PDB entry 3EJZ | X-ray diffraction, 2.90 A resolution | chains A and B of the 6 polymer chains in the assembly

[Chain A (and B)]
Molecule: H(+)/Cl(-) exchange transporter clcA
Organism: Escherichia coli
Notes: chain B of this document is another copy of the same molecule, construct and numbering; everything in this record applies to it too
Reference sequence: P37019 (CLCA_ECOLI); residue numbers follow UniProt; this construct covers 1-473
Amino-acid sequence (473 residues; numbered 1 to 473; the number before each row is that of its first residue):
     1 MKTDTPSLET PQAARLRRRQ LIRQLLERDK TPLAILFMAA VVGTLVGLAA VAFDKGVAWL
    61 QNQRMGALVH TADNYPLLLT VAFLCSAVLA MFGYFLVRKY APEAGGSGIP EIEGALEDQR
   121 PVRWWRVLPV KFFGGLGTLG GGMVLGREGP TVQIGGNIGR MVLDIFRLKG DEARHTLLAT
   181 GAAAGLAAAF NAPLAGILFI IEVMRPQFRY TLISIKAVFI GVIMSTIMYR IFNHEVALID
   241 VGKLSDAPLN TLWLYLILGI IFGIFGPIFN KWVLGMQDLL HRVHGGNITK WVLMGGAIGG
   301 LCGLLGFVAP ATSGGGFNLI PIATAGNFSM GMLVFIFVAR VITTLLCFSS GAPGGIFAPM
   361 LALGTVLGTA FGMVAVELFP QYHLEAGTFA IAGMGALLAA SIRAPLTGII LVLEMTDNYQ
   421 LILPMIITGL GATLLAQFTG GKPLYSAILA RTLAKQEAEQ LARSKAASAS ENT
Not modelled in the structure: 1-16, 461-473 (chain B: 1-17, 459-473)
Differences from the reference sequence: engineered mutation Val203 (Glu in P37019)
Swiss-Prot annotation at these positions:
  - motif: Gly106 to Pro110 (Selectivity filter part_1), Gly146 to Pro150 (Selectivity filter part_2), Gly355 to Pro359 (Selectivity filter part_3)
  - binding site (chloride): Ser107, Ile356, Phe357, Tyr445
  - site: Glu148 (Mediates proton transfer from the outer aqueous phase to the interior of the protein)
  - mutagenesis: Ser107 (S107A: Uncouples chloride transport from proton transport), Glu148 (E148A/Q: Abolishes proton transport, but permits the transit of chloride ions. Abolishes gating, permitting continuous rapid transit of chloride ions; when associated with A-445), Tyr445 (Y445A: Abolishes gating, permitting continuous rapid transit of chloride ions; when associated with A-148; Y445F/W: No effect; Y445L: Alters stoichiometry of proton/chloride exchange)
What the authors report for this chain:
  - binding site for bromide ion: Ser107, Tyr445
  - conformationally variable residues (order/disorder transition): Arg28
  - mutagenesis - E203V: abolished catalytic activity
  - catalytic residues: Glu148 (citing earlier work)
  - mutagenesis - R28L: unchanged catalytic activity (citing earlier work)
  - mutagenesis - R28E, R28Q: unchanged catalytic activity

[Chain A / chain B interface]
Contacting residue pairs (126):
  Arg17(A) with Gln119(B)
  Arg18(A) with Gln119(B); Leu453(B); Gln456(B), hydrogen bond; Glu457(B)
  Arg19(A) with Glu457(B)
  Leu21(A) with Glu117(B); Gln119(B); Leu453(B), hydrophobic
  Ile22(A) with Ala450(B); Leu453(B); Ala454(B); Glu457(B)
  Gln24(A) with Phe208(B)
  Leu25(A) with Phe208(B); Ser446(B); Leu449(B), hydrophobic; Ala450(B)
  Leu26(A) with Lys442(B)
  Arg28(A) with Glu113(B), salt bridge; Glu202(B); Val203(B), hydrogen bond (side chain-backbone); Gln207(B); Phe208(B); Pro443(B); Ser446(B), hydrogen bond
  Asp29(A) with Arg403(B), salt bridge; Thr433(B); Gln437(B), hydrogen bond (backbone-side chain)
  Lys30(A) with Gln437(B)
  Thr31(A) with Gln437(B), hydrogen bond (backbone-side chain)
  Leu33(A) with Phe438(B), hydrophobic
  Leu36(A) with Leu434(B), hydrophobic; Phe438(B), hydrophobic
  Glu113(A) with Arg28(B), salt bridge
  Glu117(A) with Leu21(B)
  Gln119(A) with Arg18(B); Leu21(B)
  Pro193(A) with Ile426(B), hydrophobic
  Leu194(A) with Ile410(B), hydrophobic; Ile426(B), hydrophobic
  Ile197(A) with Leu406(B), hydrophobic
  Leu198(A) with Leu198(B), hydrophobic; Leu406(B), hydrophobic
  Glu202(A) with Arg28(B), hydrogen bond (backbone-side chain)
  Val203(A) with Arg28(B), hydrogen bond (backbone-side chain)
  Arg205(A) with Arg205(B); Tyr210(B)
  Gln207(A) with Arg28(B); Tyr210(B), hydrogen bond (backbone-side chain)
  Phe208(A) with Gln24(B); Leu25(B); Arg28(B); Tyr210(B)
  Arg209(A) with Tyr210(B)
  Tyr210(A) with Arg205(B); Gln207(B); Phe208(B); Arg209(B); Tyr210(B)
  Lys216(A) with Thr433(B); Leu434(B); Gln437(B)
  Phe219(A) with Leu406(B), hydrophobic; Ile409(B), hydrophobic; Ile426(B), hydrophobic; Leu430(B), hydrophobic
  Ile220(A) with Leu430(B), hydrophobic
  Ile223(A) with Ile426(B), hydrophobic; Leu430(B), hydrophobic
  Thr226(A) with Leu423(B)
  Ile227(A) with Leu423(B), hydrophobic
  Arg230(A) with Leu249(B); Leu423(B)
  Ile231(A) with Leu249(B), hydrophobic
  Lys243(A) with Asp417(B), salt bridge
  Leu249(A) with Arg230(B); Ile231(B), hydrophobic
  Arg403(A) with Asp29(B), salt bridge
  Leu406(A) with Ile197(B), hydrophobic; Phe219(B), hydrophobic
  Ile409(A) with Phe219(B), hydrophobic
  Ile410(A) with Leu194(B), hydrophobic
  Leu413(A) with Leu413(B), hydrophobic
  Glu414(A) with Tyr419(B), hydrogen bond
  Asp417(A) with Lys243(B), salt bridge; Asp417(B)
  Tyr419(A) with Asn191(B); Glu414(B), hydrogen bond
  Leu423(A) with Thr226(B); Ile227(B), hydrophobic; Arg230(B)
  Ile426(A) with Pro193(B), hydrophobic; Leu194(B), hydrophobic; Phe219(B), hydrophobic; Ile223(B), hydrophobic
  Leu430(A) with Phe219(B), hydrophobic; Ile220(B), hydrophobic; Ile223(B), hydrophobic
  Thr433(A) with Asp29(B); Lys216(B)
  Leu434(A) with Leu36(B), hydrophobic; Lys216(B); Ile220(B), hydrophobic
  Gln437(A) with Asp29(B), hydrogen bond (side chain-backbone); Lys30(B); Thr31(B), hydrogen bond (side chain-backbone); Lys216(B)
  Phe438(A) with Leu33(B), hydrophobic; Leu36(B), hydrophobic
  Lys442(A) with Leu26(B)
  Pro443(A) with Arg28(B)
  Ser446(A) with Leu25(B); Arg28(B), hydrogen bond
  Leu449(A) with Leu25(B), hydrophobic
  Ala450(A) with Ile22(B); Leu25(B); Leu26(B), hydrophobic
  Leu453(A) with Arg18(B); Leu21(B), hydrophobic; Ile22(B)
  Ala454(A) with Ile22(B)
  Gln456(A) with Arg18(B), hydrogen bond
  Glu457(A) with Arg18(B); Arg19(B); Ile22(B)
Interface residues without a listed pair, chain A (69 interface residues in all): Asn191, Ile201, Ile215, Leu252, Ile422, Ile427, Ala447
Interface residues without a listed pair, chain B (69 interface residues in all): Asp118, Ile201, Ile215, Leu252, Ile422, Ile427, Ala447

[Summary]
Chain A and chain B each contribute 69 residues to their interface, with 14 hydrogen bonds and 6 salt bridges.
Among the polar pairs are Arg28(A)-Glu113(B), Asp29(A)-Arg403(B) and Lys243(A)-Asp417(B). From the paper: the
catalytic residue Glu148(A); E203V of chain A abolishes catalytic activity; 4 substitutions were tested in
all.
Chain A and chain B are both H(+)/Cl(-) exchange transporter clcA (Escherichia coli); the structure, Structure
of E203V mutant E.coli Cl-/H+ exchanger, CLC-ec1, was determined by X-ray diffraction, deposited together with
3EJY.
